PDB entry 5ZLT | X-ray diffraction, 2.50 A resolution | chains A and D of the 4 polymer chains in the assembly

[Chain A (and D)]
Molecule: GDP/UDP-N,N'-diacetylbacillosamine 2-epimerase (Hydrolyzing)
From: Acinetobacter baumannii
Notes: EC 3.2.1.184; chain D of this document is another copy of the same molecule, construct and numbering; everything in this record applies to it too
UniProt: A0A154EJU5 (A0A154EJU5_ACIBA); residues 1-378 here = UniProt positions 1-378
Amino-acid sequence (380 residues; numbered 1 to 380; the number before each row is that of its first residue):
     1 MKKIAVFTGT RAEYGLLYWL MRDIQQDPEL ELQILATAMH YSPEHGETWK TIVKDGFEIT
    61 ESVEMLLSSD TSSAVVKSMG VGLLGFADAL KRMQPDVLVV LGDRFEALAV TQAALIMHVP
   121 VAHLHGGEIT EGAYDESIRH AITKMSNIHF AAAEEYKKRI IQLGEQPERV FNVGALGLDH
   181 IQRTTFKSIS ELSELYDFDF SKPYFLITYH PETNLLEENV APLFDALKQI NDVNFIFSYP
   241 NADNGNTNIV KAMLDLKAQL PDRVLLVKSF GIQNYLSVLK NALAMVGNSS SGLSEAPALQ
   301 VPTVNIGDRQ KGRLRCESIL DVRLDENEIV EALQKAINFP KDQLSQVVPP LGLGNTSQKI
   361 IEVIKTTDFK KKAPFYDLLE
Disordered / not traced: 340-348, 380 (chain D: 340-352, 380)
Construct notes: expression tag (379-380)

[Chain A / chain D interface]
Residue-residue contacts - 33 pairs, chain A then chain D:
  Tyr-41(A) / Ser-69(D)
  Ser-42(A) / Ser-68(D)
  Pro-43(A) / Ser-68(D)
  Glu-44(A) / Glu-44(D)
  Glu-44(A) / Ser-68(D)
  Val-63(A) / Lys-77(D)
  Glu-64(A) / Leu-67(D)
  Glu-64(A) / Ser-69(D)  hydrogen bond
  Glu-64(A) / Thr-71(D)  hydrogen bond
  Glu-64(A) / Ser-73(D)  hydrogen bond
  Glu-64(A) / Ala-74(D)
  Glu-64(A) / Lys-77(D)  hydrogen bond (backbone-side chain)
  Met-65(A) / Leu-67(D)
  Leu-66(A) / Leu-67(D)
  Leu-66(A) / Ser-68(D)  hydrogen bond (backbone-backbone)
  Leu-67(A) / Glu-64(D)
  Leu-67(A) / Met-65(D)
  Leu-67(A) / Leu-66(D)
  Leu-67(A) / Leu-67(D)  hydrophobic
  Ser-68(A) / Tyr-41(D)
  Ser-68(A) / Ser-42(D)  hydrogen bond
  Ser-68(A) / Pro-43(D)
  Ser-68(A) / Leu-66(D)  hydrogen bond (backbone-backbone)
  Ser-68(A) / Ser-68(D)
  Ser-69(A) / Tyr-41(D)
  Ser-69(A) / Pro-43(D)
  Ser-69(A) / Glu-64(D)  hydrogen bond
  Asp-70(A) / Pro-43(D)
  Thr-71(A) / Glu-64(D)  hydrogen bond
  Ala-74(A) / Glu-64(D)
  Lys-77(A) / Val-63(D)
  Lys-77(A) / Glu-64(D)  hydrogen bond (side chain-backbone)
  Val-81(A) / Val-81(D)  hydrophobic
Other interface residues (no listed pair), chain A (17 interface residues in all): Ser-73
Other interface residues (no listed pair), chain D (18 interface residues in all): Asp-70, Thr-247

[Summary]
Chain A and chain D form an interface of 17 and 18 residues respectively, with 10 hydrogen bonds. Polar pairs
include Glu-64(A)/Ser-69(D), Glu-64(A)/Thr-71(D) and Glu-64(A)/Ser-73(D).
Chain A and chain D are both GDP/UDP-N,N'-diacetylbacillosamine 2-epimerase (Hydrolyzing) (Acinetobacter
baumannii); the structure, Crystal structure of UDP-GlcNAc 2-epimerase NeuC complexed with UDP, was determined
by X-ray diffraction (same publication as 5XVS).
